8VNR - chains C and A of the 4 polymer chains in the assembly; structure by X-ray diffraction, 1.98 A resolution.

# Chain C
Molecule: 21-nt DNA strand
Sequence (21 nucleotides; numbered 401 to 421; the number before each row is that of its first residue):
   401 TTGACTCTCT TAAGAGAGTC A
Ion coordination: Na+: DA413, DG414 (shared with 1 residue of chain B)

# Chain A
Protein: Intron-encoded endonuclease I-PpoI
From: Physarum polycephalum
Notes: EC 3.1.-.-
Reference sequence: Q94702 (PPO1_PHYPO); residue numbers follow UniProt; this construct covers 2-163
Chain sequence (162 residues; row label = number of the first residue in the row):
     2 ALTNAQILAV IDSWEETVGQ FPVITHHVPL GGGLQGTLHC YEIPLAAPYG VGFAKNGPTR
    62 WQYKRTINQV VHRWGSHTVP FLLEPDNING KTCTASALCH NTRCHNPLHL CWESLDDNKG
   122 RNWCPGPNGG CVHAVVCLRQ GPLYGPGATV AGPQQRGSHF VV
Sequence notes: engineered mutation Ala-98 (His in Q94702)
Ion coordination: Zn2+ site 1: Cys-41, Cys-100, Cys-105, His-110; Na+: Asn-119 (shared with 2 residues of chain D); Zn2+ site 2: Cys-125, Cys-132, His-134, Cys-138
From the paper describing this entry:
  - mutagenesis - H78A: unchanged catalytic activity
  - mutagenesis - H78A/H98A: decreased catalytic activity
  - mutagenesis - H98A: increased catalytic activity on imidazole

# Chain C / chain A interface
Contacting residue pairs - 18 pairs, chain C then chain A:
  DT401(C) / Thr-67(A)  phosphate contact
  DT402(C) / Arg-66(A)  salt bridge to the phosphate
  DT402(C) / Thr-67(A)  base contact
  DG403(C) / Val-52(A)  phosphate contact
  DG403(C) / Gly-53(A)  hydrogen bond to the phosphate
  DG403(C) / Lys-65(A)  hydrogen bond to the base
  DA404(C) / Ala-48(A)  phosphate contact
  DA404(C) / Pro-49(A)  phosphate contact
  DA404(C) / Ala-55(A)  base contact
  DA404(C) / Lys-65(A)  base contact
  DC405(C) / Ala-48(A)  phosphate contact
  DC405(C) / Lys-56(A)  base contact
  DT406(C) / Lys-56(A)  base contact
  DT406(C) / Asn-57(A)  base contact
  DC407(C) / Asn-57(A)  hydrogen bond to the base
  DT411(C) / Leu-116(A)  base contact
  DT411(C) / Lys-120(A)  hydrogen bond to the base
  DA412(C) / Asp-117(A)  sugar contact
Also at the interface, not in a pair above, chain C (11 interface residues in all): DT408, DT410
Also at the interface, not in a pair above, chain A (17 interface residues in all): Tyr-50, Phe-54, Val-72, Arg-74

# Overview
The interface between chain C and chain A involves 11 residues on one side and 17 on the other, with 4
hydrogen bonds and 1 salt bridge. Among the polar pairs are DG403(C)/Lys-65(A), DC407(C)/Asn-57(A) and
DT411(C)/Lys-120(A). From the paper: H78A/H98A of chain A reduce catalytic activity; H98A of chain A increases
catalytic activity on imidazole.
Chain C is a 21-nt DNA strand and chain A is Intron-encoded endonuclease I-PpoI (Physarum polycephalum); the
structure, Homing endonuclease H98A I-PpoI-DNA complex at pH6.0 (K+ MES) with 1 mM Mn2+ for 600s and ..., was
determined by X-ray diffraction together with 8VMO, 8VMP, 8VMQ, 8VMR, 8VMS, 8VMT and 35 further entries from
the same study.
